9N5E - chains T and B of the 13 polymer chains in the assembly; structure by X-ray diffraction, 3.75 A resolution.

Chain T:
Molecule: Template strand DNA
Sequence (29 nucleotides; row label = number of the first residue in the row):
     1 CCTTCTCTCTCTCGCTGAGCCTCTCGATG
Not modelled in the structure: 1-4, 29
Modified residues: 8OG (8-oxo-2'-deoxy-guanosine-5'-monophosphate) at position 19

Chain B:
Name: DNA-directed RNA polymerase II subunit RPB2
Source organism: Saccharomyces cerevisiae S288C
Notes: EC 2.7.7.6
UniProt: P08518 (RPB2_YEAST); residues 1-1224 here = UniProt positions 1-1224
Chain sequence (1224 residues; each row starts with the number of its first residue):
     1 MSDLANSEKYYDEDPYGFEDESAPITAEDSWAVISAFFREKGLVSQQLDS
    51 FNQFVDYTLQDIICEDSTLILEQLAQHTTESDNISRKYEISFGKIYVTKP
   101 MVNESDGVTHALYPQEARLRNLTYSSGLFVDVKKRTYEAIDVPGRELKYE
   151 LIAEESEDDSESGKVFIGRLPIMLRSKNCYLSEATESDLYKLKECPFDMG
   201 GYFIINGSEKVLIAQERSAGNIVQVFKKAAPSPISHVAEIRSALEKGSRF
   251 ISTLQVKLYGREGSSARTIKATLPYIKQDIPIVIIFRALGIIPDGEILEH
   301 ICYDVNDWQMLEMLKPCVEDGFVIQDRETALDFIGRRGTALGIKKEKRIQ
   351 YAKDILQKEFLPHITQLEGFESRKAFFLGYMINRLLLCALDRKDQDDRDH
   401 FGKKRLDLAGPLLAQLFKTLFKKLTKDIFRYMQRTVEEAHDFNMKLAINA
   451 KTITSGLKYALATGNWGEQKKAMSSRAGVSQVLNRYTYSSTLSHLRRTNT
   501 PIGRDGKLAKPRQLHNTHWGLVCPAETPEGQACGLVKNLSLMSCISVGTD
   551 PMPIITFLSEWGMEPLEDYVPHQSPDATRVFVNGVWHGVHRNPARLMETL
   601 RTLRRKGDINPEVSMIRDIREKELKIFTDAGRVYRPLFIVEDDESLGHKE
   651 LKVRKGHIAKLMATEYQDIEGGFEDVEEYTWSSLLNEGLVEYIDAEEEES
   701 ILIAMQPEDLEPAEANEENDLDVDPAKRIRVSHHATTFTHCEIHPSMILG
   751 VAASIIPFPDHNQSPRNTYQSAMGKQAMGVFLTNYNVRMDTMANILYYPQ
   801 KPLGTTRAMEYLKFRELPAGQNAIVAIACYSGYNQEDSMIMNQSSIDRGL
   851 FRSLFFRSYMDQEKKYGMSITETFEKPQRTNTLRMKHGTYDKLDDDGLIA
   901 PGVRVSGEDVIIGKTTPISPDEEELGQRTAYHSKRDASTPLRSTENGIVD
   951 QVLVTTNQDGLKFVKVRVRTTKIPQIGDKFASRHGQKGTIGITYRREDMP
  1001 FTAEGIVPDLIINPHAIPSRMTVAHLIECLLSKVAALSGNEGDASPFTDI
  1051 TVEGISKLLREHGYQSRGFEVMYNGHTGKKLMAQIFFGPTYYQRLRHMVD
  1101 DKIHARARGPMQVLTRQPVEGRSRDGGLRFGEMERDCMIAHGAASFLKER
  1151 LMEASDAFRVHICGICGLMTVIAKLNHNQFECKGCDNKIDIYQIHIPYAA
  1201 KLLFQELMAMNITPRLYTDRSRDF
Not modelled in the structure: 1-19, 74-85, 139-161, 338-344, 439-445, 503-508, 644-646, 669-675, 715-720, 920-929, 1222-1224
Metal / ion sites: Zn2+: Cys-1163, Cys-1166, Cys-1182, Cys-1185
Small-molecule neighbours: AMP-CPP (APC; diphosphomethylphosphonic acid adenosyl ester): Arg-766, Ser-1019, Arg-1020

How chain T and chain B interact:
Contacting residue pairs (20):
  DC20(T) / Met-1133(B)  sugar contact
  DC21(T) / Arg-1129(B)  salt bridge to the phosphate
  DC21(T) / Gly-1131(B)  phosphate contact
  DT22(T) / Leu-1128(B)  phosphate contact
  DT22(T) / Arg-1129(B)  hydrogen bond to the phosphate
  DC23(T) / Gly-1121(B)  phosphate contact
  DC23(T) / Arg-1122(B)  hydrogen bond to the phosphate
  DT24(T) / Met-792(B)  phosphate contact
  DT24(T) / Arg-1122(B)  salt bridge to the phosphate
  DC25(T) / Met-792(B)  phosphate contact
  DC25(T) / Arg-857(B)  salt bridge to the phosphate
  DC25(T) / Arg-942(B)  salt bridge to the phosphate
  DG26(T) / Lys-210(B)  phosphate contact
  DG26(T) / Val-482(B)  sugar contact
  DG26(T) / Thr-791(B)  hydrogen bond to the phosphate
  DA27(T) / Ser-208(B)  phosphate contact
  DA27(T) / Lys-210(B)  salt bridge to the phosphate
  DA27(T) / Ala-462(B)  sugar contact
  DA27(T) / Thr-463(B)  phosphate contact
  DT28(T) / Tyr-459(B)  phosphate contact
Interface residues without a listed pair, chain B (18 interface residues in all): Asn-206, Lys-1102

Summary:
9 residues of chain T face 18 of chain B across their interface, with 3 hydrogen bonds and 5 salt bridges.
Polar contacts include DT22(T)/Arg-1129(B), DC23(T)/Arg-1122(B) and DG26(T)/Thr-791(B). Ligands of chain B:
AMP-CPP. Cys-1163(B), Cys-1166(B), Cys-1182(B) and Cys-1185(B) form the Zn2+ site.
Chain T is Template strand DNA and chain B is DNA-directed RNA polymerase II subunit RPB2 (Saccharomyces
cerevisiae S288C); the structure, RNA polymerase II elongation complex with 8-oxoG at +1 site, AMPCPP in
E-site, was determined by X-ray diffraction (same publication as 9N5B, 9N5C, 9N5D, 9N5F and 9N5G).
